Entry 1ZYP (X-ray diffraction, 2.40 A resolution); this record covers chain A.

== Chain A ==
Protein: Alkyl hydroperoxide reductase subunit F
From: Salmonella typhimurium
Notes: EC 1.6.4.-
UniProt: P19480 (AHPF_SALTY); residue numbers follow UniProt; this construct covers 1-202
Amino-acid sequence (202 residues; numbered 1 to 202; the number before each row is that of its first residue):
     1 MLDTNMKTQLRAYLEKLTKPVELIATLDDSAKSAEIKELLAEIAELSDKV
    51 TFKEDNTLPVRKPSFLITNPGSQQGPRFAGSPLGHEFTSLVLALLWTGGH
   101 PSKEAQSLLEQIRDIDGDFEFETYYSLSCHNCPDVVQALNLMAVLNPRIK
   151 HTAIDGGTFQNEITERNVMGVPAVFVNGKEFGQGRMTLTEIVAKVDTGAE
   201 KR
Disordered / not traced: 197-202
Cystine bridges: C129-C132
Reported in the primary citation:
  - contacts within the chain: C129-C132
  - catalytic residues: C129 (proposed by the authors, not directly observed)

== Summary ==
From the paper: the catalytic residue C129; contacts within the chain involving C129 and C132.
Chain A is Alkyl hydroperoxide reductase subunit F (Salmonella typhimurium); the structure, Synchrotron
reduced form of the N-terminal domain of Salmonella typhimurium AhpF, was determined by X-ray diffraction
(same publication as 1ZYN).
